PDB entry 7ZEE | X-ray diffraction, 1.36 A resolution | chain A

== Chain A ==
Name: 7-methylguanosine phosphate-specific 5'-nucleotidase
Source organism: Homo sapiens
Notes: EC 3.1.3.91, 3.1.3.5
Reference sequence: Q969T7 (5NT3B_HUMAN); residues 1-300 here = UniProt positions 1-300
Amino-acid sequence (302 residues; numbered -1 to 300; the number before each row is that of its first residue; numbers below 1 keep their minus sign (Arg-1 is residue -1)):
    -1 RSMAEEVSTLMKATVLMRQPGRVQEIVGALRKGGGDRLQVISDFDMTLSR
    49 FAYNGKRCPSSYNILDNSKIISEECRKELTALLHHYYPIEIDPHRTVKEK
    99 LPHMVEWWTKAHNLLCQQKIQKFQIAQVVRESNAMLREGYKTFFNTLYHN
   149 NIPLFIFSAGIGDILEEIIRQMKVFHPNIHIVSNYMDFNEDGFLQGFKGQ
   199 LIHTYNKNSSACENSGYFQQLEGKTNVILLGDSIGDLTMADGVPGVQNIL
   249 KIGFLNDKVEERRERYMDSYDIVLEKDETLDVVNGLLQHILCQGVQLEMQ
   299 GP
Disordered / not traced: 211-220, 291-300
Differences from the reference sequence: expression tag (-1 to 0)
Ion coordination: Mg2+: Asp41, Asp43, Asp230
Curated features (UniProtKB/Swiss-Prot):
  - active site: Asp41 (Nucleophile), Asp43 (Proton donor)
  - binding site (Mg(2+)): Asp41, Asp43, Asp230
  - binding site (CMP): Glu88
  - binding site (N(7)-methyl-GMP): Glu88
  - binding site (substrate): Ser156, Ala157, Lys205
  - modified residue: Lys256 (N6-acetyllysine)
Reported in the primary citation:
  - Mg2+ coordination: Asp41, Asp43, Asp230
  - catalytic residues: Asp41, Asp230
  - conformationally variable residues (order/disorder transition): Glu211 to Glu220, Gln291 to Pro300

== Overview ==
Asp41, Asp43 and Asp230 coordinate Mg2+. UniProt lists active-site residues Asp41 and Asp43, 3 Mg2+-binding
residues, CMP-binding residue Glu88 and N(7)-methyl-GMP-binding residue Glu88. From the paper: catalytic
residues Asp41 and Asp230; Mg2+ coordination by Asp41, Asp43 and Asp230.
Chain A is 7-methylguanosine phosphate-specific 5'-nucleotidase (Homo sapiens); the structure, Human cytosolic
5' nucleotidase IIIB, was determined by X-ray diffraction, deposited together with 7ZEH and 7ZEG.
